Entry 7A24 (electron microscopy, 3.80 A resolution); this record covers chains G and D of the 34 polymer chains in the assembly.

== Chain G ==
Name: Nad7m
Source organism: Brassica oleracea
Sequence (394 residues; each row starts with the number of its first residue):
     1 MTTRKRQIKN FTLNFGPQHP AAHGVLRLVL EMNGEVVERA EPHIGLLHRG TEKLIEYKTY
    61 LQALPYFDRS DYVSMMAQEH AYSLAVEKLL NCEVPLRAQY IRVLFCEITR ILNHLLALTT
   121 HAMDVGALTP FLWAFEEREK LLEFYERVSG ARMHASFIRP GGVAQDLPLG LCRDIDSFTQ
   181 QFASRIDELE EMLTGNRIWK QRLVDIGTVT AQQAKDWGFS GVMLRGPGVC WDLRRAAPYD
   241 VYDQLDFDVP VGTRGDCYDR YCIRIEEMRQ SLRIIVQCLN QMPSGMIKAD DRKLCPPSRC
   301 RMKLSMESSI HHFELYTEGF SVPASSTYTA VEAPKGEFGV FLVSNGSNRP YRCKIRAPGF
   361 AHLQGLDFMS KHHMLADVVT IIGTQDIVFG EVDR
Not modelled in the structure: 1-10, 393-394
Small-molecule neighbours:
  - phosphatidylethanolamine (PEV; (1S)-2-{[(2-aminoethoxy)(hydroxy)phosphoryl]oxy}-1-[(palmitoyloxy)methyl]ethyl stearate): Arg197, Ile198, Gln201
  - 4Fe-4S cluster (SF4): Arg49, Arg69, His154

== Chain D ==
Name: TYKY
Source organism: Brassica oleracea
Sequence (222 residues; each row starts with the number of its first residue):
     1 MASLLARRSF SALRARHLAF SGQGLQGSHL CGLQSRAISY GSNKDDEEAE QLAKEISKDW
    61 STVFERSMNT LFLTEMVRGL SLTLKYFFDP KVTINYPFEK GPLSPRFRGE HALRRYPTGE
   121 ERCIACKLCE AVCPAQAITI EAEEREDGSR RTTRYDIDMT KCIYCGFCQE ACPVDAIVEG
   181 PNFEFATETH EELLYDKEKL LENGDRWETE IAENLRSESL YR
Not modelled in the structure: 1-44, 222
Bound ions: 4Fe-4S cluster Fe site 1: Cys123, Cys126, Cys129; 4Fe-4S cluster Fe site 2: Cys133, Cys162, Cys165, Cys168
Small-molecule neighbours:
  - phosphatidylethanolamine (PEV; (1S)-2-{[(2-aminoethoxy)(hydroxy)phosphoryl]oxy}-1-[(palmitoyloxy)methyl]ethyl stearate): Thr70, Leu71, Leu73, Met76, Leu80
  - 4Fe-4S cluster (SF4), molecule 1: His111, Cys129, Val132, Cys133, Pro134, Ala135, Ala137, Ile138, Ile157, Cys162, Ile163, Tyr164, Cys165, Gly166, Phe167, Cys168, Glu179
  - 4Fe-4S cluster (SF4), molecule 2: Cys123, Ile124, Ala125, Cys126, Lys127, Leu128, Cys129, Ile140, Tyr155, Cys172, Pro173, Ala176, Ile177

== Chain G / chain D interface ==
Contacting residue pairs (75):
  Lys58(G) - Pro134(D)  hydrogen bond (side chain-backbone)
  Lys58(G) - Gln136(D)
  Leu61(G) - Val132(D)  hydrophobic
  Leu61(G) - Phe167(D)
  Gln62(G) - Ala131(D)  hydrogen bond (side chain-backbone)
  Gln62(G) - Val132(D)
  Gln62(G) - Cys133(D)
  Gln62(G) - Pro134(D)
  Pro65(G) - Ile163(D)  hydrophobic
  Pro65(G) - Phe167(D)  hydrophobic
  Arg69(G) - Ile163(D)  hydrogen bond (side chain-backbone)
  Trp133(G) - Leu82(D)  hydrophobic
  Trp133(G) - Tyr86(D)  hydrophobic
  Glu136(G) - Val92(D)
  Glu143(G) - Pro102(D)
  Glu146(G) - Pro102(D)
  Glu146(G) - Leu103(D)
  Glu146(G) - Ser104(D)  hydrogen bond
  Glu146(G) - Phe107(D)
  Arg147(G) - Ser104(D)
  Arg147(G) - Arg106(D)
  Val148(G) - Arg106(D)  hydrogen bond (backbone-side chain)
  Ser149(G) - Arg106(D)
  Ser149(G) - Arg108(D)
  Gly150(G) - Arg106(D)
  Gly150(G) - Phe107(D)
  Gly150(G) - Arg108(D)
  Ala151(G) - Arg108(D)
  His154(G) - Arg108(D)  hydrogen bond (backbone-side chain)
  Ala155(G) - Arg108(D)
  Ser156(G) - Arg108(D)
  Ser156(G) - Phe167(D)
  Arg159(G) - Phe167(D)
  Arg159(G) - Glu170(D)  salt bridge
  Gln165(G) - Arg106(D)
  Asp166(G) - Arg106(D)  hydrogen bond (backbone-side chain)
  Leu167(G) - Arg106(D)
  Leu167(G) - Tyr221(D)
  Pro168(G) - Arg106(D)
  Pro168(G) - Tyr221(D)
  Leu169(G) - Tyr221(D)  hydrogen bond (backbone-side chain)
  Arg185(G) - Tyr86(D)
  Glu188(G) - Leu82(D)
  Glu188(G) - Lys85(D)  salt bridge
  Glu188(G) - Tyr86(D)  hydrogen bond
  Glu191(G) - Arg78(D)  salt bridge
  Glu191(G) - Leu82(D)
  Met192(G) - Gly79(D)
  Met192(G) - Leu82(D)  hydrophobic
  Met192(G) - Thr83(D)
  Gly195(G) - Glu75(D)
  Asn196(G) - Glu75(D)
  Arg197(G) - Asn69(D)  hydrogen bond (side chain-backbone)
  Arg197(G) - Thr70(D)  hydrogen bond (side chain-backbone)
  Arg197(G) - Leu73(D)
  Arg197(G) - Thr74(D)
  Arg197(G) - Met76(D)
  Ile198(G) - Met76(D)  hydrophobic
  Arg299(G) - Gln169(D)  hydrogen bond (side chain-backbone)
  Arg299(G) - Glu170(D)
  Arg299(G) - Cys172(D)  hydrogen bond (side chain-backbone)
  Arg299(G) - Pro173(D)
  Arg299(G) - Asp175(D)  salt bridge
  Cys300(G) - Ser219(D)
  Lys303(G) - Pro173(D)
  Lys303(G) - Asp175(D)  salt bridge
  His312(G) - Glu170(D)  hydrogen bond (side chain-backbone)
  His312(G) - Ala171(D)
  Phe313(G) - Leu128(D)  hydrophobic
  Tyr316(G) - Leu128(D)
  Tyr316(G) - Val132(D)
  Tyr316(G) - Glu170(D)  hydrogen bond
  Tyr316(G) - Ala171(D)  hydrophobic
  Thr317(G) - Leu128(D)
  Thr317(G) - Ala131(D)
Also at the interface, not in a pair above, chain G (40 interface residues in all): Lys200, Met302
Also at the interface, not in a pair above, chain D (38 interface residues in all): Leu71, Cys165, Glu218

== Summary ==
40 residues of chain G face 38 of chain D across their interface, with 15 hydrogen bonds and 5 salt bridges.
Polar contacts include Arg159(G)-Glu170(D), Glu188(G)-Lys85(D) and Glu191(G)-Arg78(D).
Phosphatidylethanolamine is bound between chain G and chain D. Ligands of chain G: 4Fe-4S cluster.
Chain G is Nad7m and chain D is TYKY, both from Brassica oleracea; the structure, Assembly intermediate of the
plant mitochondrial complex I, was determined by electron microscopy (same publication as 7A23).
